Entry 8Q43 (X-ray diffraction, 2.28 A resolution); this record covers chains A and B of the 5 polymer chains in the assembly.

# Chain A (and B)
Name: DUF1887 family protein
Organism: Thermoanaerobacter brockii subsp. finnii Ako-1
Notes: chain B of this document is another copy of the same molecule, construct and numbering; everything in this record applies to it too
Reference sequence: E8URK0 (E8URK0_THEBF); numbering as in UniProt (aligned over 1-437)
Amino-acid sequence (439 residues; row label = number of the first residue in the row; numbers below 1 keep their minus sign (Ser-1 is residue -1)):
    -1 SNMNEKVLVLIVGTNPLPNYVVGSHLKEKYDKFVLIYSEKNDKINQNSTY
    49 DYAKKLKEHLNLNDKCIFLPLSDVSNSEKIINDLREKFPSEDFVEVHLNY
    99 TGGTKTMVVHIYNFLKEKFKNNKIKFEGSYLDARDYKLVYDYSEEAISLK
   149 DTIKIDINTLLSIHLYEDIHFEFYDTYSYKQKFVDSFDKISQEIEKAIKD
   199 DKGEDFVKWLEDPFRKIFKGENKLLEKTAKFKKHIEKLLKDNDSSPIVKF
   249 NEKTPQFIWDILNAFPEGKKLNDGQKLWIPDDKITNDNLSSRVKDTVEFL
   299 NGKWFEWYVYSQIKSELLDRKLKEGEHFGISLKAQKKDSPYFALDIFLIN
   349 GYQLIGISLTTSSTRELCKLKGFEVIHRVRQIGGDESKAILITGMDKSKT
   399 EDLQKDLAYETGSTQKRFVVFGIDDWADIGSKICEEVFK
Disordered / not traced: -1 to 5, 87-94, 116-123, 140-143, 437 (chain B: -1 to 0, 118-122, 237-240)
Sequence notes: expression tag (-1 to 0); engineered mutation Ala341 (Glu in E8URK0)
Ion coordination: Mn2+: Asp343, Leu357
What the authors report for this chain:
  - binding site for the 6-nt DNA strand: Lys217, Glu296, Asn299
  - mutagenesis - K217A, E296A, N299A: decreased catalytic activity on rC 15
  - binding site for the 6-nt DNA strand: Glu364
  - specificity-determining residues: Glu364
  - mutagenesis - E364A, E364R: increased catalytic activity on rU 15
  - mutagenesis - E364A: unchanged catalytic activity on rA 15
  - catalytic residues: Glu372 (by similarity / conservation)
  - mutagenesis - T12A/N13A, Y128A: unchanged catalytic activity with Cyclic tetraadenosine monophosphate (cA4)
  - mutagenesis - R213A, E304A, D343A, T358A, T359A: abolished catalytic activity
  - mutagenesis - K369A: abolished catalytic activity (DNase activity)
  - mutagenesis - S356A, S360A: decreased catalytic activity

# How chain A and chain B interact
Contacting residue pairs - 120 pairs, chain A then chain B:
  Thr12(A) with Glu408(B); Thr409(B); Gly410(B)
  Asp40(A) with Thr412(B), hydrogen bond
  Ile42(A) with Arg132(B); Asp133(B)
  Asn43(A) with Arg132(B), hydrogen bond (side chain-backbone); Gly410(B); Ser411(B); Thr412(B), hydrogen bond (side chain-backbone); Gln413(B), hydrogen bond (side chain-backbone)
  Gln44(A) with Gly410(B); Thr412(B)
  Asn45(A) with Glu408(B), hydrogen bond; Gly410(B), hydrogen bond (backbone-backbone); Ser411(B); Thr412(B)
  Tyr50(A) with Glu408(B)
  Ser73(A) with Asp130(B); Arg132(B); Val137(B)
  Asn74(A) with Val137(B)
  Ser75(A) with Asp139(B)
  Glu76(A) with Glu142(B)
  Tyr98(A) with Lys103(B); Thr104(B); Val107(B), hydrophobic; His108(B)
  Thr99(A) with Lys103(B), hydrogen bond (backbone-side chain)
  Gly100(A) with Lys103(B)
  Gly101(A) with Lys103(B), hydrogen bond (backbone-side chain)
  Thr102(A) with Tyr128(B); Arg132(B)
  Lys103(A) with Tyr98(B); Thr99(B), hydrogen bond (side chain-backbone); Gly100(B); Gly101(B), hydrogen bond (side chain-backbone); Lys103(B); Val106(B); Tyr128(B)
  Thr104(A) with Tyr98(B); Tyr128(B)
  Val106(A) with Lys103(B); Val107(B), hydrophobic
  Val107(A) with Tyr98(B), hydrophobic; Val106(B), hydrophobic; Tyr110(B), hydrophobic
  His108(A) with Tyr98(B), hydrogen bond; Asp139(B), salt bridge
  Asn111(A) with Tyr110(B); Asn111(B); Lys114(B)
  Tyr128(A) with Ser73(B); Thr102(B); Lys103(B); Thr104(B)
  Asp130(A) with Ser73(B), hydrogen bond
  Arg132(A) with Ile42(B); Asn43(B), hydrogen bond (backbone-side chain); Val72(B); Ser73(B), hydrogen bond; Thr102(B)
  Asp133(A) with Ile42(B)
  Val137(A) with Ser73(B)
  Tyr138(A) with Ser75(B)
  Asp139(A) with Ser75(B); His108(B), salt bridge
  Lys235(A) with Lys235(B), hydrogen bond (side chain-backbone)
  Lys238(A) with Glu234(B); Lys235(B)
  Pro338(A) with Asp400(B)
  Lys367(A) with Arg376(B)
  Leu368(A) with Leu368(B)
  Phe371(A) with Phe371(B), hydrophobic; Glu372(B); His375(B); Arg376(B)
  Glu372(A) with Phe371(B)
  His375(A) with Phe371(B); Ile374(B); Leu405(B), hydrogen bond (side chain-backbone); Tyr407(B)
  Arg376(A) with Phe371(B); Asp404(B), salt bridge
  Arg378(A) with Arg378(B); Tyr407(B)
  Gln379(A) with Asp404(B), hydrogen bond (side chain-backbone); Leu405(B); Ala406(B), hydrogen bond (side chain-backbone)
  Asp383(A) with Tyr407(B), hydrogen bond
  Asp400(A) with Pro338(B)
  Lys403(A) with Asp336(B), hydrogen bond (side chain-backbone); Ser337(B), hydrogen bond
  Asp404(A) with Pro338(B); Arg376(B), salt bridge; Gln379(B), hydrogen bond (backbone-side chain)
  Leu405(A) with His375(B), hydrogen bond (backbone-side chain); Arg376(B); Gln379(B)
  Ala406(A) with Lys334(B); Gln379(B), hydrogen bond (backbone-side chain)
  Tyr407(A) with Arg378(B); Gln379(B); Asp383(B), hydrogen bond
  Glu408(A) with Thr12(B); Asn45(B), hydrogen bond; Tyr50(B)
  Thr409(A) with Thr12(B)
  Gly410(A) with Thr12(B); Asn43(B); Gln44(B); Asn45(B), hydrogen bond (backbone-backbone)
  Ser411(A) with Asn43(B), hydrogen bond (side chain-backbone); Asn45(B)
  Thr412(A) with Asp40(B), hydrogen bond; Asn43(B), hydrogen bond (backbone-backbone); Gln44(B); Asn45(B)
  Gln413(A) with Asp40(B); Asn43(B), hydrogen bond
Other interface residues (no listed pair), chain A (65 interface residues in all): Asn13, Asn39, Val72, Tyr110, Glu219, Asp239, Ser337, Tyr339, Leu365, Lys369, Ile374, Gly382
Other interface residues (no listed pair), chain B (67 interface residues in all): Asn13, Lys38, Asn39, Lys41, Lys214, Lys231, Lys335, Glu364, Lys367, Gly382, Lys403

# Overview
65 residues of chain A face 67 of chain B across their interface; the contacts include 31 hydrogen bonds and 4
salt bridges. Polar pairs include His108(A)-Asp139(B), Arg376(A)-Asp404(B) and Asp40(A)-Thr412(B). The paper
reports the catalytic residue Glu372(A); R213A, E304A and D343A of chain A, among others, abolish catalytic
activity; 15 substitutions were tested in all.
Chain A and chain B are both DUF1887 family protein (Thermoanaerobacter brockii subsp. finnii Ako-1); the
structure, Crystal structure of cA4-bound Can2 (E341A) in complex with oligo-C DNA, was determined by X-ray
diffraction, deposited together with 8Q3Z, 8Q40, 8Q42 and 8Q44.
